9CKW - chain A; structure by X-ray diffraction, 1.40 A resolution.

[Chain A]
Name: Papain
From: Carica papaya
Notes: EC 3.4.22.2
Reference sequence: P00784 (PAPA1_CARPA); residues 1-212 here correspond to UniProt positions 134-345 (UniProt number = residue number + 133)
Chain sequence (212 residues; numbered 1 to 212; the number before each row is that of its first residue):
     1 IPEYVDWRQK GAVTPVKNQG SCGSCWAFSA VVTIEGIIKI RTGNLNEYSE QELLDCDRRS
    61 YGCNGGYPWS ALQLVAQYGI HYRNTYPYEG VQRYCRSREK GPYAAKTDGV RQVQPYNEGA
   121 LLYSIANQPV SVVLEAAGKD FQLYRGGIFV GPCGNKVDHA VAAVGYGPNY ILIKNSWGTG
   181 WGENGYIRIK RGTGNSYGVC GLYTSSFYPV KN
UniProt features mapped onto this chain:
  - active site: C25, H159, N175
  - binding site (E64): C25
  - binding site (leupeptin): C25
Disulfides: C22-C63, C56-C95, C153-C200
Covalent attachments: compound E6D linked to C25
Residues lining bound ligands: E6D (ethyl (3S)-3-hydroxy-4-({(2S)-4-methyl-1-[(3-methylbutyl)amino]-1-oxopentan-2-yl}amino)-4-oxobutanoate): Q19, C22, G23, S24, W26, Y61, G65, G66, Y67, P68, V133, D158, H159, A160
Reported in the primary citation:
  - binding site for E6D: C25

[Overview]
Compound E6D is covalently linked to C25. From UniProt: 3 active-site residues, E64-binding residue C25 and
leupeptin-binding residue C25. From the paper: a binding site for E6D at C25.
Chain A is Papain (Carica papaya); the structure, X-ray diffraction structure of papain co-crystallized with
E-64D, was determined by X-ray diffraction, deposited together with 9CKT, 9CKY, 9CLH, 9EG7 and 9CJN.
